PDB entry 9LRE | electron microscopy, 2.84 A resolution | chains A and R of the 5 polymer chains in the assembly

# Chain A
Molecule: Guanine nucleotide-binding protein G(i) subunit alpha-1
Organism: Homo sapiens
UniProtKB: P63096 (GNAI1_HUMAN); numbering as in UniProt (aligned over 1-354)
Sequence (354 residues; numbered 1 to 354; the number before each row is that of its first residue):
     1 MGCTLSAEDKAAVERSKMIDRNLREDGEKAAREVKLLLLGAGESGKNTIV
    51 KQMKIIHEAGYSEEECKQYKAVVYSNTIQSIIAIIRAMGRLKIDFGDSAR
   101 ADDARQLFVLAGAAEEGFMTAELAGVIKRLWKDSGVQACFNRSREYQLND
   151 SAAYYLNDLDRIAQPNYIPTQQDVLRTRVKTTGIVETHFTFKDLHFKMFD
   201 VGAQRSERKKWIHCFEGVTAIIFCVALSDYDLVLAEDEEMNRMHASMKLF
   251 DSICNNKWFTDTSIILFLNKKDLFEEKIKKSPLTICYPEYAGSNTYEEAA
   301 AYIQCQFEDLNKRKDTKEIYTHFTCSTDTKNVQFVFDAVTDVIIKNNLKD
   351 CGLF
Not modelled in the structure: 1-10, 41-43, 57-182, 234-239
Sequence notes: engineered mutation Asn47 (Ser in P63096), Ala203 (Gly in P63096), Ala245 (Glu in P63096), Ser326 (Ala in P63096)

# Chain R
Molecule: Histamine H4 receptor, Genome polyprotein
Organism: Homo sapiens
Notes: EC 3.4.22.29, 3.6.1.15, 3.4.22.28, 2.7.7.48
UniProtKB: chimeric construct of Q9H3N8, B6F2F5: residues 2-390 from Q9H3N8 (HRH4_HUMAN) positions 2-390 (same numbers); residues 412-651 from B6F2F5 positions 2-241 (UniProt number = residue number - 410)
Sequence (692 residues; each row starts with the number of its first residue; numbers below 1 keep their minus sign (Met-32 is residue -32)):
   -32 MKTIIALSYIFCLVFADYKDDDDKGSGGSSGGGSPDTNSTINLSLSTRVT
    18 LAFFMSLVAFAIMLGNALVILAFVVDKNLRHRSSYFFLNLAISDFFVGVI
    68 SIPLYIPHTLFEWDFGKEICVFWLTTDYLLCTASVYNIVLISYDRYLSVS
   118 NAVSYRTQHTGVLKIVTLMVAVWVLAFLVNGPMILVSESWKDEGSECEPG
   168 FFSEWYILAITSFLEFVIPVILVAYFNMNIYWSLWKRDHLSRCQSHPGLT
   218 AVSSNICGHSFRGRLSSRRSLSASTEVPASFHSERQRRKSSLMFSSRTKM
   268 NSNTIASKMGSFSQSDSVALHQREHVELLRARRLAKSLAILLGVFAVCWA
   318 PYSLFTIVLSFYSSATGPKSVWYRIAFWLQWFNSFVNPLLYPLCHKRFQK
   368 AFLKIFCIKKQPLPSQHSRSVSSGGSGGGSGGSSGGGSLEVLFQGPVSKG
   418 EELFTGVVPILVELDGDVNGHKFSVSGEGEGDATYGKLTLKFICTTGKLP
   468 VPWPTLVTTLTYGVQCFSRYPDHMKQHDFFKSAMPEGYVQERTIFFKDDG
   518 NYKTRAEVKFEGDTLVNRIELKGIDFKEDGNILGHKLEYNYNSHNVYIMA
   568 DKQKNGIKVNFKIRHNIEDGSVQLADHYQQNTPIGDGPVLLPDNHYLSTQ
   618 SKLSKDPNEKRDHMVLLEFVTAAGITLGMDELYKHHHHHHHH
Not modelled in the structure: -32 to 9, 206-288, 375-659
Disulfides: Cys87-Cys164
Sequence notes: initiating methionine (-32); expression tag (-31 to 1, 652-659); linker (391-411); conflict Pro413 (Ser3 in B6F2F5), Lys619 (Ala209 in B6F2F5)
Small-molecule neighbours: histamine (HSM): Asp94, Tyr95, Cys98, Trp316, Tyr319, Phe344, Gln347, Trp348

# How chain A and chain R interact
Contacting residue pairs (48):
  Ala31(A) - Arg123(R)
  Arg32(A) - Arg123(R)
  Arg32(A) - His126(R)
  Glu33(A) - Arg123(R)
  Lys192(A) - Val120(R)
  Asp193(A) - Thr124(R)
  Leu194(A) - Val120(R)  hydrophobic
  Leu194(A) - Thr124(R)
  Asn311(A) - Arg290(R)
  Asp315(A) - Val293(R)
  Asp315(A) - Arg297(R)  salt bridge
  Asp315(A) - Arg300(R)  salt bridge
  Lys317(A) - Arg290(R)
  Glu318(A) - Arg290(R)  salt bridge
  Glu318(A) - Glu294(R)
  Glu318(A) - Arg297(R)  salt bridge
  Ile319(A) - Arg290(R)
  Phe336(A) - Val120(R)  hydrophobic
  Thr340(A) - Arg204(R)
  Asp341(A) - Arg204(R)  salt bridge
  Ile343(A) - Ala119(R)  hydrophobic
  Ile343(A) - Arg123(R)
  Ile344(A) - Val116(R)
  Ile344(A) - Ala119(R)  hydrophobic
  Ile344(A) - Arg204(R)
  Lys345(A) - Leu201(R)
  Lys345(A) - Asp205(R)  salt bridge
  Lys345(A) - Arg297(R)
  Asn347(A) - Ser115(R)  hydrogen bond (side chain-backbone)
  Leu348(A) - Val116(R)  hydrophobic
  Leu348(A) - Ile197(R)  hydrophobic
  Lys349(A) - Lys363(R)
  Asp350(A) - Cys361(R)
  Asp350(A) - His362(R)
  Asp350(A) - Lys363(R)  hydrogen bond (backbone-backbone)
  Asp350(A) - Arg364(R)  salt bridge
  Cys351(A) - Arg112(R)
  Cys351(A) - Cys361(R)
  Cys351(A) - His362(R)
  Gly352(A) - Cys361(R)  hydrogen bond (backbone-backbone)
  Leu353(A) - Arg300(R)
  Leu353(A) - Leu301(R)  hydrophobic
  Leu353(A) - Ser304(R)  hydrogen bond (backbone-side chain)
  Leu353(A) - Leu305(R)  hydrophobic
  Phe354(A) - Leu201(R)  hydrophobic
  Phe354(A) - Arg297(R)
  Phe354(A) - Arg300(R)  hydrogen bond (backbone-side chain)
  Phe354(A) - Leu301(R)  hydrophobic
Interface residues without a listed pair, chain A (28 interface residues in all): Thr219, Glu308, Lys314
Interface residues without a listed pair, chain R (27 interface residues in all): Gln125, Ser200, Leu308

# Summary
Chain A and chain R form an interface of 28 and 27 residues respectively, with 5 hydrogen bonds and 7 salt
bridges. Polar contacts include Asp315(A)-Arg297(R), Asp315(A)-Arg300(R) and Glu318(A)-Arg290(R). Bound to
chain R: histamine.
Chain A is Guanine nucleotide-binding protein G(i) subunit alpha-1 and chain R is Histamine H4 receptor,
Genome polyprotein, both from Homo sapiens; the structure, Cryo-EM structure of the histamine H4 receptor-Gi
protein complex (Overall), was determined by electron microscopy (same publication as 9LRB, 9LRC and 9LRD).
